PDB entry 8U84 | electron microscopy, 3.88 A resolution | chains K5 and B1 of the 20 polymer chains in the assembly

[Chain K5]
Name: BTB/POZ domain-containing protein KCTD5
Organism: Homo sapiens
UniProt: Q9NXV2 (KCTD5_HUMAN); residues 1-234 here = UniProt positions 1-234
Sequence (234 residues; each row starts with the number of its first residue):
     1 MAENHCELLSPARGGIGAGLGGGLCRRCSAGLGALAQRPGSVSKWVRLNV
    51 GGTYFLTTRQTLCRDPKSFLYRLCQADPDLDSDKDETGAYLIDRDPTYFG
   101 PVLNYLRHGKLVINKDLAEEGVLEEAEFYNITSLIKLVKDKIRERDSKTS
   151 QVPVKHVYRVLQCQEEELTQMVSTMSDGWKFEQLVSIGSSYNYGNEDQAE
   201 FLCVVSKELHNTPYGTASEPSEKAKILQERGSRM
Not modelled in the structure: 1-39, 234
Curated features (UniProtKB/Swiss-Prot):
  - modified residue: Ala-2 (N-acetylalanine), Ser-10 (Phosphoserine)
From the paper describing this entry:
  - mutagenesis - F128A, L161R: abolished catalytic activity (ubiquitylation activity)
  - mutagenesis - L209*: decreased catalytic activity (activity)
  - mutagenesis - F128A: unchanged binding to Gbeta 
  - mutagenesis - L161R: abolished catalytic activity with Guanine nucleotide-binding protein G(I)/G(S)/G(T) subunit beta-1 (chain B1)
  - mutagenesis - L209* (10-fold): decreased binding to Guanine nucleotide-binding protein G(I)/G(S)/G(T) subunit beta-1 (chain B1)
  - mutagenesis - L209*: decreased catalytic activity with Guanine nucleotide-binding protein G(I)/G(S)/G(T) subunit beta-1 (chain B1)

[Chain B1]
Name: Guanine nucleotide-binding protein G(I)/G(S)/G(T) subunit beta-1
Organism: Homo sapiens
UniProt: P62873 (GBB1_HUMAN); residues 1-340 here = UniProt positions 1-340
Sequence (340 residues; each row starts with the number of its first residue):
     1 MSELDQLRQEAEQLKNQIRDARKACADATLSQITNNIDPVGRIQMRTRRT
    51 LRGHLAKIYAMHWGTDSRLLVSASQDGKLIIWDSYTTNKVHAIPLRSSWV
   101 MTCAYAPSGNYVACGGLDNICSIYNLKTREGNVRVSRELAGHTGYLSCCR
   151 FLDDNQIVTSSGDTTCALWDIETGQQTTTFTGHTGDVMSLSLAPDTRLFV
   201 SGACDASAKLWDVREGMCRQTFTGHESDINAICFFPNGNAFATGSDDATC
   251 RLFDLRADQELMTYSHDNIICGITSVSFSKSGRLLLAGYDDFNCNVWDAL
   301 KADRAGVLAGHDNRVSCLGVTDDGMAVATGSWDSFLKIWN
Not modelled in the structure: 1
Curated features (UniProtKB/Swiss-Prot):
  - modified residue: Ser-2 (N-acetylserine), His-266 (Phosphohistidine)
  - natural variant: Leu-30 (L30F: In MRD42; uncertain significance), Arg-52 (R52G: In MRD42), Gly-64 (G64V: In MRD42), Asp-76 (D76E: In MRD42; D76G: In MRD42), Gly-77 (G77S: In MRD42), Lys-78 (K78R: In MRD42), Ile-80 (I80N: In MRD42; I80T: In MRD42), His-91 (H91R: In MRD42; uncertain significance), Ala-92 (A92T: In MRD42), Pro-94 (P94S: In MRD42), Leu-95 (L95P: In MRD42), Arg-96 (R96L: In MRD42), 5 further natural variant entries in UniProt
From the paper describing this entry:
  - mutagenesis - K78E, K89E, A92D: abolished catalytic activity (ubiquitylation activity)
  - post-translational modification sites: Lys-23
  - mutagenesis - K78E, K89E, A92D: abolished catalytic activity with BTB/POZ domain-containing protein KCTD5 (chain K5)

[Chain K5 / chain B1 interface]
Contacting residue pairs (12; chain K5 residue first):
  Thr-216(K5) / Arg-129(B1)
  Thr-216(K5) / Glu-130(B1)
  Ala-217(K5) / Arg-129(B1)  hydrogen bond (backbone-backbone)
  Ser-218(K5) / Arg-129(B1)
  Glu-219(K5) / Arg-129(B1)
  Gln-228(K5) / Thr-128(B1)  hydrogen bond (side chain-backbone)
  Gln-228(K5) / Gly-131(B1)
  Ser-232(K5) / Lys-127(B1)
  Arg-233(K5) / Asp-66(B1)  salt bridge
  Arg-233(K5) / Arg-68(B1)
  Arg-233(K5) / Leu-69(B1)
  Arg-233(K5) / Asp-83(B1)
Interface residues without a listed pair, chain K5 (8 interface residues in all): Glu-229
From the paper, about this interface:
  - hot spots on chain K5 (mutagenesis) - L161R: abolished binding to Guanine nucleotide-binding protein G(I)/G(S)/G(T) subunit beta-1 (chain B1)
  - hot spots on chain B1 (mutagenesis) - K78E, K89E, A92D: abolished binding to BTB/POZ domain-containing protein KCTD5 (chain K5)

[Summary]
Chain K5 and chain B1 form an interface of 8 and 9 residues respectively, with 2 hydrogen bonds and 1 salt
bridge. Polar pairs include Arg-233(K5)/Asp-66(B1), Gln-228(K5)/Thr-128(B1) and Ala-217(K5)/Arg-129(B1). From
the paper: K78E, K89E and A92D of chain B1 abolish catalytic activity (ubiquitylation activity); a
modification site at Lys-23(B1); 6 substitutions were tested in all.
Here chain K5 is BTB/POZ domain-containing protein KCTD5 and chain B1 is Guanine nucleotide-binding protein
G(I)/G(S)/G(T) subunit beta-1, both from Homo sapiens. Entry 8U84 (KCTD5/Cullin3/Gbeta1gamma2 Complex: State D
From Composite RELION Multi-body Refinement Map) was determined by electron microscopy, deposited together
with 8U7Z, 8U80, 8U81, 8U82 and 8U83.
